PDB entry 6TD5 | electron microscopy, 3.20 A resolution | chains c and d of the 28 polymer chains in the assembly

[Chain c]
Protein: Proteasome subunit alpha type
From: Leishmania donovani
Notes: EC 3.4.25.1
Chain sequence (285 residues; each row starts with the number of its first residue):
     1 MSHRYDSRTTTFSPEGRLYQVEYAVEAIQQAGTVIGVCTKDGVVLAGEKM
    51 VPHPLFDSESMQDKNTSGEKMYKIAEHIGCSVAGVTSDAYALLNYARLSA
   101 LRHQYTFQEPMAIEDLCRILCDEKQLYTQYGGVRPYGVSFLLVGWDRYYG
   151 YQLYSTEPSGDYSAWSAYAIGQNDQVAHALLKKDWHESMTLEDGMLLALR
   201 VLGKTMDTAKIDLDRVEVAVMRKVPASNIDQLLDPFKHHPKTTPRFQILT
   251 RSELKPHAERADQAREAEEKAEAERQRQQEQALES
Unresolved in the structure: 1, 274-285

[Chain d]
Protein: Proteasome endopeptidase complex
From: Leishmania donovani
Notes: EC 3.4.25.1
Chain sequence (248 residues; numbered 1 to 248; the number before each row is that of its first residue):
     1 MSYDRAITVFSPDGHLFQVEYAQEAVKKGLAAVGVLGSDSVVIAVEKKSA
    51 VKLQDSRTIRKIYKVDANIYLAFAGLSADARVLINKAQLECQRFSLNYED
   101 TMDVDMLVRYVAGVQQKSTQSGGSRPFGVATVIGGFNEDGKPHLWKTDPS
   151 GMCSAWRAVAIGRHDQTVIEYMEKSYKDGMSRDECVHFAIKSLLEVVESG
   201 SRNIELLVLQYKEARYLTEEELQKFVVEVEKEREEEAAAKKKRQAEQE
Unresolved in the structure: 1, 242-248

[Interface between chain c and chain d]
Residue-residue contacts (52; chain c residue first):
  Asp-6(c) / Tyr-3(d)  hydrogen bond
  Asp-6(c) / Arg-5(d)  salt bridge
  Arg-8(c) / Arg-5(d)
  Thr-10(c) / Ile-7(d)
  Thr-10(c) / Gly-123(d)  hydrogen bond (side chain-backbone)
  Thr-10(c) / Arg-125(d)
  Thr-11(c) / Ile-7(d)
  Thr-11(c) / Gln-18(d)
  Phe-12(c) / Gln-18(d)  hydrogen bond (backbone-side chain)
  Phe-12(c) / Tyr-21(d)  hydrophobic
  Phe-12(c) / Ala-22(d)  hydrophobic
  Phe-12(c) / Arg-125(d)
  Phe-12(c) / Pro-126(d)
  Ser-13(c) / Tyr-21(d)
  Pro-14(c) / Tyr-21(d)
  Glu-15(c) / Glu-24(d)
  Glu-15(c) / Lys-28(d)  hydrogen bond (backbone-side chain)
  Gly-16(c) / Tyr-21(d)
  Gly-16(c) / Ala-25(d)
  Arg-17(c) / Lys-28(d)
  Leu-18(c) / Arg-125(d)
  Arg-118(c) / Arg-81(d)
  Cys-121(c) / Arg-81(d)  hydrogen bond (backbone-side chain)
  Asp-122(c) / Arg-81(d)  salt bridge
  Gln-125(c) / Ala-78(d)
  Gln-125(c) / Asp-79(d)  hydrogen bond
  Gln-125(c) / Val-82(d)
  Thr-128(c) / Arg-125(d)  hydrogen bond (backbone-side chain)
  Gln-129(c) / Gly-123(d)
  Gln-129(c) / Ser-124(d)
  Gln-129(c) / Arg-125(d)
  Gln-129(c) / Phe-127(d)
  Tyr-130(c) / Ser-124(d)
  Gly-131(c) / Tyr-3(d)
  Gly-132(c) / Tyr-3(d)
  Tyr-149(c) / Arg-57(d)
  Tyr-154(c) / Arg-57(d)  hydrogen bond
  Ser-159(c) / Ala-78(d)
  Gly-160(c) / Ala-78(d)
  Gly-160(c) / Arg-81(d)  hydrogen bond (backbone-side chain)
  Asp-161(c) / Ser-77(d)  hydrogen bond
  Asp-161(c) / Ala-78(d)
  Tyr-162(c) / Arg-81(d)
  Ala-164(c) / Gln-54(d)
  Ala-164(c) / Arg-57(d)
  Trp-165(c) / Val-51(d)  hydrophobic
  Trp-165(c) / Leu-53(d)
  Trp-165(c) / Gln-54(d)
  Ser-166(c) / Leu-53(d)  hydrogen bond (side chain-backbone)
  Ser-166(c) / Gln-54(d)
  Ala-167(c) / Leu-53(d)
  Lys-182(c) / Val-51(d)
Other interface residues (no listed pair), chain c (36 interface residues in all): His-3, His-178, Leu-181, Trp-185, Glu-187
Other interface residues (no listed pair), chain d (30 interface residues in all): Lys-52, Asp-55, Ser-56, Ile-59, Leu-76, Asn-85, Gly-128

[In short]
36 residues of chain c and 30 residues of chain d are in contact; the contacts include 11 hydrogen bonds and 2
salt bridges. Polar contacts include Asp-6(c)/Arg-5(d), Asp-122(c)/Arg-81(d) and Asp-6(c)/Tyr-3(d).
Chain c is Proteasome subunit alpha type and chain d is Proteasome endopeptidase complex, both from Leishmania
donovani; the structure, Leishmania tarentolae proteasome 20S subunit complexed with LXE408 and bortezomib,
was determined by electron microscopy (same publication as 6TCZ).
